PDB entry 1MUJ | X-ray diffraction, 2.15 A resolution | chains A and B of the 3 polymer chains in the assembly

Chain A:
Name: H-2 class II histocompatibility antigen, a-B alpha chain
Source organism: Mus musculus
Notes: fragment: EXTRACELLULAR ALPHA-1 and EXTRACELLULAR ALPHA-2 domains
UniProt: P14434 (HA2B_MOUSE); the construct lacks a stretch of the UniProt sequence, so the offset changes along the chain: -2 to 8 = UniProt 24-34; 9-178 = UniProt 36-205
Sequence (190 residues; row label = number of the first residue in the row; numbers below 1 keep their minus sign (Glu-2 is residue -2)):
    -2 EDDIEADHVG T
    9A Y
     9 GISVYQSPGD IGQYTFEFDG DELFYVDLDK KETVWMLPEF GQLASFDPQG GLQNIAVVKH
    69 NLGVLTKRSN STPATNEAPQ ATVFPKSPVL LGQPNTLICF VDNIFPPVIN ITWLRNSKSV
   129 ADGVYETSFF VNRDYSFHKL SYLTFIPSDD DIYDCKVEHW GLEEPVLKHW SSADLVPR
Unresolved in the structure: -2 to -1, 184-186
Disulfides: Cys107-Cys163
Glycans and other covalent adducts: N-acetylglucosamine (NAG) linked to Asn118
Construct notes: cloning artifact (179-186)
UniProt features mapped onto this chain:
  - glycosylation: Asn118 (N-linked (GlcNAc...) asparagine)

Chain B:
Name: H-2 class II histocompatibility antigen, a beta chain
Source organism: Mus musculus
Notes: fragment: EXTRACELLULAR BETA-1 and EXTRACELLULAR BETA-2 domains
UniProt: P14483 (HB2A_MOUSE); the construct lacks a stretch of the UniProt sequence, so the offset changes along the chain: 1-84 = UniProt 28-111; 85-188 = UniProt 113-216
Sequence (197 residues; numbered 1 to 196 plus 1 insertion-coded residue; the number before each row is that of its first residue):
     1 GDSERHFVYQ FMGECYFTNG TQRIRYVTRY IYNREEYVRY DSDVGEHRAV TELGRPDAEY
    61 WNSQPEILER TRAELDTVCR HNYE
   84A G
    85 PETHTSLRRL EQPNVVISLS RTEALNHHNT LVCSVTDFYP AKIKVRWFRN GQEETVGVSS
   145 TQLIRNGDWT FQVLVMLEMT PRRGEVYTCH VEHPSLKSPI TVEWSSAELV PR
Unresolved in the structure: 1-2, 105-111, 193-196
Disulfides: Cys15-Cys79, Cys117-Cys173
Glycans and other covalent adducts: N-acetylglucosamine (NAG) linked to Asn19
Construct notes: cloning artifact (189-196)
UniProt features mapped onto this chain:
  - glycosylation: Asn19 (N-linked (GlcNAc...) asparagine)

Interface between chain A and chain B:
Pairs across the interface - 121 pairs, chain A then chain B:
  Ile1(A) - Arg29(B)
  Glu2(A) - Thr18(B)
  Ala3(A) - Phe17(B)
  Ala3(A) - Thr18(B)
  Asp4(A) - Phe17(B)  hydrogen bond (backbone-backbone)
  Asp4(A) - Thr18(B)
  Asp4(A) - Asn19(B)
  His5(A) - Cys15(B)
  His5(A) - Tyr16(B)
  His5(A) - Phe17(B)  hydrogen bond (backbone-backbone)
  His5(A) - Leu91(B)
  Val6(A) - Cys15(B)
  Val6(A) - Tyr16(B)  hydrophobic
  Gly7(A) - Gly13(B)
  Gly7(A) - Glu14(B)
  Gly7(A) - Cys15(B)  hydrogen bond (backbone-backbone)
  Thr8(A) - Gly13(B)
  Gly9(A) - Phe11(B)
  Gly9(A) - Met12(B)
  Gly9(A) - Gly13(B)  hydrogen bond (backbone-backbone)
  Tyr9A(A) - Gly13(B)  hydrogen bond (backbone-backbone)
  Tyr9A(A) - Cys15(B)  hydrophobic
  Tyr9A(A) - Phe17(B)  hydrophobic
  Tyr9A(A) - Val78(B)  hydrophobic
  Tyr9A(A) - Asn82(B)
  Tyr9A(A) - Glu86(B)  hydrogen bond
  Ile10(A) - Phe11(B)
  Ile10(A) - Met12(B)  hydrophobic
  Ser11(A) - Tyr9(B)
  Ser11(A) - Gln10(B)
  Ser11(A) - Phe11(B)  hydrogen bond (backbone-backbone)
  Val12(A) - Tyr9(B)
  Tyr13(A) - Phe7(B)
  Tyr13(A) - Val8(B)
  Tyr13(A) - Tyr9(B)  hydrogen bond (backbone-backbone)
  Gln14(A) - His6(B)  hydrogen bond
  Gln14(A) - Phe7(B)
  Gln14(A) - Val8(B)
  Ser15(A) - Arg5(B)
  Ser15(A) - His6(B)  hydrogen bond (backbone-side chain)
  Ser15(A) - Phe7(B)  hydrogen bond (backbone-backbone)
  Pro16(A) - Arg5(B)
  Phe26(A) - Glu86(B)
  Phe26(A) - Ser90(B)
  Asp27(A) - Arg149(B)  hydrogen bond (backbone-side chain)
  Gly28(A) - Arg149(B)
  Asp29(A) - Tyr123(B)
  Asp29(A) - Arg149(B)  salt bridge
  Asp29(A) - Trp153(B)
  Glu30(A) - Trp153(B)  hydrogen bond (backbone-side chain)
  Leu31(A) - Glu86(B)
  Leu31(A) - Ser90(B)
  Leu31(A) - Trp153(B)  hydrophobic
  Met44(A) - Gly151(B)
  Met44(A) - Trp153(B)
  Leu45(A) - Arg93(B)
  Leu45(A) - Trp153(B)  hydrophobic
  Phe48(A) - Thr89(B)
  Phe48(A) - Ser90(B)
  Leu51(A) - His88(B)
  Leu51(A) - Thr89(B)
  Ala52(A) - Pro85(B)  hydrophobic
  Asn62(A) - Phe11(B)
  Val66(A) - Tyr9(B)  hydrophobic
  Val66(A) - Phe11(B)  hydrophobic
  Asn69(A) - Tyr9(B)  hydrogen bond
  Asn69(A) - Tyr30(B)
  Leu70(A) - Tyr9(B)  hydrophobic
  Leu70(A) - Tyr32(B)  hydrophobic
  Leu73(A) - Tyr9(B)  hydrophobic
  Leu73(A) - Tyr32(B)  hydrophobic
  Leu73(A) - Tyr37(B)
  Leu73(A) - Leu53(B)  hydrophobic
  Thr74(A) - Ser3(B)
  Thr74(A) - Tyr32(B)
  Arg76(A) - Leu53(B)  hydrogen bond (side chain-backbone)
  Arg76(A) - Pro56(B)
  Arg76(A) - Asp57(B)  salt bridge
  Ser77(A) - Tyr32(B)
  Ser77(A) - Leu53(B)
  Ser79(A) - Phe7(B)
  Thr80(A) - Asn33(B)  hydrogen bond (backbone-side chain)
  Pro81(A) - Arg5(B)
  Pro81(A) - His6(B)
  Pro81(A) - Phe7(B)  hydrophobic
  Pro81(A) - Asn33(B)
  Ala82(A) - Asn33(B)  hydrogen bond (backbone-side chain)
  Glu85(A) - Arg34(B)  salt bridge
  Phe92(A) - Ile148(B)  hydrophobic
  Phe92(A) - Asn150(B)
  Phe92(A) - Gln156(B)
  Pro93(A) - Gln156(B)  hydrogen bond (backbone-side chain)
  Lys94(A) - Asp121(B)  salt bridge
  Lys94(A) - Asp152(B)  salt bridge
  Lys94(A) - Thr154(B)  hydrogen bond
  Lys94(A) - Gln156(B)  hydrogen bond (backbone-side chain)
  Ser95(A) - Asp121(B)
  Pro96(A) - Val100(B)  hydrophobic
  Pro96(A) - Ser118(B)
  Ile106(A) - Asn150(B)
  Phe113(A) - Val8(B)  hydrophobic
  Phe113(A) - Arg34(B)
  Pro114(A) - His6(B)
  Pro114(A) - Val8(B)  hydrophobic
  Pro115(A) - Val8(B)
  Val116(A) - His6(B)
  Val139(A) - Gln10(B)
  Val139(A) - Met12(B)  hydrophobic
  Arg141(A) - Glu14(B)  salt bridge
  Asp142(A) - Arg34(B)  salt bridge
  Tyr143(A) - Gln10(B)
  Tyr143(A) - Ile31(B)  hydrophobic
  Tyr143(A) - Arg34(B)
  Tyr143(A) - Glu36(B)  hydrogen bond
  Ser144(A) - Arg34(B)
  Phe145(A) - Gln10(B)
  Leu148(A) - Asn150(B)
  Tyr150(A) - Asn150(B)  hydrogen bond (side chain-backbone)
  Tyr150(A) - Gly151(B)  hydrogen bond (side chain-backbone)
  Tyr150(A) - Asp152(B)
  Trp168(A) - His6(B)
Interface residues without a listed pair, chain A (64 interface residues in all): Phe24, Glu47, Thr135, Phe138
Interface residues without a listed pair, chain B (56 interface residues in all): Glu4, Arg25, Val27, Glu35, Tyr83, Arg92, Thr120, Phe155

In short:
64 residues of chain A and 56 residues of chain B are in contact; the contacts include 23 hydrogen bonds and 7
salt bridges. Polar pairs include Asp29(A)-Arg149(B), Arg76(A)-Asp57(B) and Glu85(A)-Arg34(B). Covalently
linked N-acetylglucosamine: at Asn118(A). N-acetylglucosamine is covalently linked to Asn19(B).
Here chain A is H-2 class II histocompatibility antigen, a-B alpha chain and chain B is H-2 class II
histocompatibility antigen, a beta chain, both from Mus musculus. Entry 1MUJ (Crystal structure of murine
class II MHC I-Ab in complex with a human CLIP peptide) was determined by X-ray diffraction.
